PDB entry 3E47 | X-ray diffraction, 3.00 A resolution | chains H and Z of the 28 polymer chains in the assembly

Chain H:
Protein: Proteasome component PUP1
Source organism: Saccharomyces cerevisiae
Notes: EC 3.4.25.1
UniProtKB: P25043 (PSB7_YEAST); the construct lacks a stretch of the UniProt sequence and is renumbered around it, so the offset changes along the chain: 1-91 = UniProt 30-120; 93-105 = UniProt 121-133; 106-187 = UniProt 135-216; 189-223 = UniProt 217-251
Amino-acid sequence (222 residues; numbered 1 to 223 plus 1 insertion-coded residue; 2 numbers in that range are skipped by the numbering (no residue carries them; nothing is unmodelled there); the number before each row is that of its first residue):
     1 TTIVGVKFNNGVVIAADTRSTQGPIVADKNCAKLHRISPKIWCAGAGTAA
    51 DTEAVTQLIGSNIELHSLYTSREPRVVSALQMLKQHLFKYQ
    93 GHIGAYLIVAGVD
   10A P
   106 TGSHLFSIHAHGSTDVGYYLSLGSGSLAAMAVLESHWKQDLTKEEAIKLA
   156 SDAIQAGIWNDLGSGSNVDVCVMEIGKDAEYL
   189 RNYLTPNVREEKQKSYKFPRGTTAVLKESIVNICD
UniProt features mapped onto this chain:
  - active site: Thr1 (Nucleophile)

Chain Z:
Protein: Proteasome component C5
Source organism: Saccharomyces cerevisiae
Notes: EC 3.4.25.1
UniProtKB: P23724 (PSB1_YEAST); the construct lacks a stretch of the UniProt sequence and is renumbered around it, so the offset changes along the chain: -9 to -1 = UniProt 20-28; 1-70 = UniProt 29-98; 71-106 = UniProt 100-135; 107-144 = UniProt 138-175; 2 more segments
Amino-acid sequence (222 residues; row label = number of the first residue in the row; note: 2 numbers in that range are skipped by the numbering (no residue carries them; nothing is unmodelled there); a row labelled like 10A-10B holds insertion residues (10A, then the next letters in order); numbers below 1 keep their minus sign (Gln-9 is residue -9)):
    -9 QFNPYGDNG
     1 GTILGIAGEDFAVLAGDTRNITDYSINSRYEPKVFDCGDNIVMSANGFAA
    51 DGDALVKRFKNSVKWYHFDH
   70A N
    71 DKKLSINSAARNIQHLLYGKRFFPYYVHTIIAGLDE
10A-10B DG
   107 KGAVYSFDPVGSYEREQCRAGGAAASLIMPFLDNQVNF
14A-14F KNQYEP
14H-14I GT
    1I N
14J-14K GK
14M-14Q VKKPL
   14W K
   145 YLSVEEVIKLVRDSFTSATERHIQVGDGLEILIVTK
   182 DGVRKEFYELKRD

Chain H / chain Z interface:
Residue-residue contacts (61; chain H residue first):
  Arg19(H) - Ile167(Z)
  Arg19(H) - Asp194(Z)  salt bridge
  Thr21(H) - Ile167(Z)
  Gly23(H) - Tyr24(Z)
  Pro24(H) - Arg165(Z)
  Pro24(H) - His166(Z)
  Pro24(H) - Ile167(Z)  hydrogen bond (backbone-backbone)
  Ile25(H) - Arg165(Z)
  Val26(H) - Glu164(Z)
  Val26(H) - Arg165(Z)  hydrogen bond (backbone-side chain)
  Val26(H) - Ile167(Z)  hydrophobic
  Ala27(H) - Arg165(Z)  hydrogen bond (backbone-side chain)
  Lys29(H) - Glu164(Z)  salt bridge
  Lys29(H) - Arg165(Z)
  Ile163(H) - Asp194(Z)
  Trp164(H) - Ile26(Z)
  Trp164(H) - Arg29(Z)  hydrogen bond (backbone-side chain)
  Trp164(H) - Arg193(Z)
  Trp164(H) - Asp194(Z)
  Asn165(H) - Tyr24(Z)
  Asn165(H) - Arg29(Z)
  Asp166(H) - Tyr24(Z)
  Asp166(H) - Asp194(Z)
  Leu167(H) - Arg19(Z)
  Leu167(H) - Ile21(Z)  hydrophobic
  Leu167(H) - Asp23(Z)
  Leu167(H) - Tyr24(Z)  hydrogen bond (backbone-backbone)
  Leu167(H) - Ile26(Z)  hydrophobic
  Leu167(H) - Ile167(Z)
  Gly168(H) - Tyr24(Z)
  Ser169(H) - Asp194(Z)
  Ser171(H) - Asp194(Z)  hydrogen bond (backbone-side chain)
  Asn195(H) - Lys192(Z)  hydrogen bond (backbone-side chain)
  Asn195(H) - Asp194(Z)
  Arg197(H) - Thr160(Z)  hydrogen bond
  Arg197(H) - Ser161(Z)  hydrogen bond
  Arg197(H) - Glu164(Z)
  Glu198(H) - Arg156(Z)  salt bridge
  Glu198(H) - Thr160(Z)
  Glu198(H) - Glu190(Z)
  Lys200(H) - Asp157(Z)
  Gln201(H) - Lys153(Z)
  Gln201(H) - Arg156(Z)  hydrogen bond
  Gln201(H) - Asp157(Z)  hydrogen bond (backbone-side chain)
  Lys202(H) - Gln141(Z)
  Lys202(H) - Glu150(Z)
  Lys202(H) - Asp157(Z)
  Tyr204(H) - Phe137(Z)  hydrophobic
  Tyr204(H) - Gln141(Z)
  Tyr204(H) - Leu154(Z)
  Tyr204(H) - Asp157(Z)  hydrogen bond
  Phe206(H) - Gln14C(Z)
  Phe206(H) - Asn140(Z)
  Phe206(H) - Gln141(Z)
  Arg208(H) - Pro14F(Z)
  Gly209(H) - Pro14F(Z)
  Thr210(H) - Asn14B(Z)
  Thr210(H) - Gln14C(Z)
  Thr210(H) - Tyr14D(Z)  hydrogen bond (backbone-backbone)
  Ala212(H) - Tyr14D(Z)  hydrophobic
  Ala212(H) - Gly14J(Z)
Also at the interface, not in a pair above, chain H (32 interface residues in all): Asp28, Gly170, Pro207, Val213
Also at the interface, not in a pair above, chain Z (32 interface residues in all): Asn1I, Glu14E, Ser25

In short:
Chain H and chain Z each contribute 32 residues to their interface, with 13 hydrogen bonds and 3 salt bridges.
Polar pairs include Arg19(H)-Asp194(Z), Lys29(H)-Glu164(Z) and Glu198(H)-Arg156(Z). UniProt lists active-site
residue Thr1(H) on chain H.
Chain H is Proteasome component PUP1 and chain Z is Proteasome component C5, both from Saccharomyces
cerevisiae; the structure, Crystal Structure of the Yeast 20S Proteasome in Complex with Homobelactosin C, was
determined by X-ray diffraction.
